PDB entry 2E6V | X-ray diffraction, 2.50 A resolution | chain A

== Chain A ==
Name: Vesicular integral-membrane protein VIP36
Organism: Canis lupus familiaris
UniProt: P49256 (LMAN2_CANFA); residue numbers follow UniProt; this construct covers 51-301
Amino-acid sequence (253 residues; numbered 49 to 301; the number before each row is that of its first residue):
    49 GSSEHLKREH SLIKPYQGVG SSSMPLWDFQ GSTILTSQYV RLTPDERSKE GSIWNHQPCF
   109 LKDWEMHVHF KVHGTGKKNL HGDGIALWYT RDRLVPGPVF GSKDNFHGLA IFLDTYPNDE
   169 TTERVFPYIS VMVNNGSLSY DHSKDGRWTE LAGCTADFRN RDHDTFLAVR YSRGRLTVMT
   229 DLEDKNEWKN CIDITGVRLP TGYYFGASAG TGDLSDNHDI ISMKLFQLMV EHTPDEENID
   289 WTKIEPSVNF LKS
Disordered / not traced: 49-51, 69-72, 124-125, 299-301
Construct notes: expression tag (49-50)
Disulfide bonds: Cys202-Cys239
Residues lining bound ligands: Ca2+ (CA): Asp162, Tyr164, Pro165, Asn166, Phe174, His190, Asp193
Swiss-Prot annotation at these positions:
  - binding site (a carbohydrate): Ser96, Asp131, Tyr164 to Asn166, His190, Gly260 to Leu262
  - binding site (Ca(2+)): Asp162, Tyr164, Asn166, Asp193
  - glycosylation: Asn183 (N-linked (GlcNAc...) asparagine)

== In short ==
Chain A binds Ca2+. From UniProt: 9 carbohydrate-binding residues and 4 Ca2+-binding residues.
Chain A is Vesicular integral-membrane protein VIP36 (Canis lupus familiaris); the structure, Crystal
structure of VIP36 exoplasmic/lumenal domain, Ca2+/Man3GlcNAc-bound form, was determined by X-ray diffraction,
deposited together with 2DUO, 2DUP, 2DUQ and 2DUR.
